6HIT - chains A and C of the 4 polymer chains in the assembly; structure by X-ray diffraction, 2.50 A resolution.

Chain A (and C):
Protein: Hemoglobin alpha 2 chain
Source organism: Gadus morhua
Notes: chain C of this document is another copy of the same molecule, construct and numbering; everything in this record applies to it too
Reference sequence: B3F9D9 (B3F9D9_GADMO); numbering as in UniProt (aligned over 2-143)
Chain sequence (143 residues; row label = number of the first residue in the row):
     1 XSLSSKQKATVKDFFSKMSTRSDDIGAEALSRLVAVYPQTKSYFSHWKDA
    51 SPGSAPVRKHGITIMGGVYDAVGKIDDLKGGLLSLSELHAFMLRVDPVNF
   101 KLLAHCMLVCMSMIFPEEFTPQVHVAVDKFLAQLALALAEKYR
Construct notes: acetylation (1)
Modified positions: ACE (acetyl group) at position 1
Ion coordination: heme Fe near H89 (its only coordinating residue here)
Small-molecule neighbours: heme (HEM): L33, T40, Y43, F44, H46, W47, H60, T63, I64, G67, V68, L85, L88, H89, L93, V95, N99, F100, L103, M107, L134, L138
Reported in the primary citation:
  - heme coordination: H89
  - binding site for heme: H60

How chain A and chain C interact:
Pairs across the interface (7):
  S2(A) - E140(C)  hydrogen bond
  D128(A) - R143(C)  salt bridge
  K129(A) - R143(C)  hydrogen bond (side chain-backbone)
  E140(A) - ACE_1(C)
  E140(A) - S2(C)  hydrogen bond
  R143(A) - D128(C)  salt bridge
  R143(A) - K129(C)  hydrogen bond (backbone-side chain)
Other interface residues (no listed pair), chain A (8 interface residues in all): ACE_1, A132, L136
Other interface residues (no listed pair), chain C (8 interface residues in all): Q7, L136

Summary:
The chain A/chain C interface involves 8 residues from each chain; the contacts include 4 hydrogen bonds and 2
salt bridges. Among the polar pairs are D128(A)-R143(C), S2(A)-E140(C) and K129(A)-R143(C). Bound to chain A:
heme. From the paper: a binding site for heme at H60(A); heme coordination by H89(A).
Both chains are Hemoglobin alpha 2 chain (Gadus morhua). Entry 6HIT (The crystal structure of haemoglobin from
Atlantic cod) was determined by X-ray diffraction.
